Entry 8V6J (electron microscopy, 11.11 A resolution (very low resolution: no residue pairs are listed; an interface is given only as per-side residue counts)); this record covers chains C and E of the 6 polymer chains in the assembly.

Chain C:
Molecule: DNA primase large subunit
Source organism: Xenopus laevis
UniProt: A0A1L8G3G3 (A0A1L8G3G3_XENLA); numbering as in UniProt (aligned over 1-513)
Sequence (513 residues; numbered 1 to 513; the number before each row is that of its first residue):
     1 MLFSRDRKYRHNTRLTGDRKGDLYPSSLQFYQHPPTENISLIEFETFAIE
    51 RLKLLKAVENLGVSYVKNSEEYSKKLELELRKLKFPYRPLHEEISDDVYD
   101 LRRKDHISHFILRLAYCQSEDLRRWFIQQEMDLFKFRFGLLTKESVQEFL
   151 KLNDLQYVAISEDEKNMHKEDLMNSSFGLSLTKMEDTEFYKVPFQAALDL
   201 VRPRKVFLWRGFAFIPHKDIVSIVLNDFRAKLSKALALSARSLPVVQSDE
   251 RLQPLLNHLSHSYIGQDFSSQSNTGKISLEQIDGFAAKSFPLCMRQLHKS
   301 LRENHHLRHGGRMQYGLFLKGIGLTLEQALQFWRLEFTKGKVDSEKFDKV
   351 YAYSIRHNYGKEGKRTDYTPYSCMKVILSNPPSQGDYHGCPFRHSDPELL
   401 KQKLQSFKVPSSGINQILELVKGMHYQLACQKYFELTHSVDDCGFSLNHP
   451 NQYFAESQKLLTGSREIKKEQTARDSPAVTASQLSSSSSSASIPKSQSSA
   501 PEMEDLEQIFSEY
Unresolved in the structure: 1-15, 265-276, 463-513
Metal / ion sites: 4Fe-4S cluster Fe: Cys293, Cys373, Cys390, Cys430
Small-molecule neighbours: 4Fe-4S cluster (SF4): Pro291, Leu292, Cys293, Cys373, Val376, Cys390, Pro391, Phe392, Tyr426, Cys430, Leu447, Pro450, Tyr453

Chain E:
Molecule: DNA template
Sequence (50 nucleotides; each row starts with the number of its first residue):
     1 TGTATGTATGTATGTCGCTAAGTTCACGCAGTATCCTGTATGTATGTATG
Unresolved in the structure: 1-12, 40-50

Chain C / chain E interface:
At this resolution (11 A) residue pairs are not listed: 18 residues of chain C and 8 of chain E lie at the interface.

In short:
18 residues of chain C face 8 of chain E across their interface. Bound to chain C: 4Fe-4S cluster. Cys293(C),
Cys373(C), Cys390(C) and Cys430(C) form the 4Fe-4S cluster Fe site.
Here chain C is DNA primase large subunit (Xenopus laevis) and chain E is DNA template. Entry 8V6J (DNA
elongation complex (configuration 2) of Xenopus laevis DNA polymerase alpha-primase) was determined by
electron microscopy together with 8G99, 8G9F, 8G9L, 8G9N, 8G9O, 8UCU and 8 further entries from the same
study.
